Entry 5G24 (X-ray diffraction, 2.30 A resolution); this record covers chains A and B.

# Chain A (and B)
Name: Type-IV like pilin TTHA1219
Source organism: Thermus thermophilus
Notes: chain B of this document is another copy of the same molecule, construct and numbering; everything in this record applies to it too
Reference sequence: Q5SIZ5 (Q5SIZ5_THET8); numbering as in UniProt (aligned over 1-236)
Amino-acid sequence (236 residues; each row starts with the number of its first residue):
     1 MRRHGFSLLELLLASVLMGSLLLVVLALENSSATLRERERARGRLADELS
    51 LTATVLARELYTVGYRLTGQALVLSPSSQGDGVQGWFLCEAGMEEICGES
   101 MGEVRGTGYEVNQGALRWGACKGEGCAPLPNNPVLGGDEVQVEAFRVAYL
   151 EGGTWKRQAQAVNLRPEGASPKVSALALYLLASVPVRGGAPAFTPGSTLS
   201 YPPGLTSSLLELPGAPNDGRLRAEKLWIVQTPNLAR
Unresolved in the structure: 1-32, 98-101 (chain B: 1-38, 98-101)
Disulfides: Cys89-Cys97, Cys121-Cys126

# How chain A and chain B interact
Contacting residue pairs (49; chain A residue first):
  Arg40(A) with Asp138(B), salt bridge; Glu139(B)
  Ala41(A) with Glu139(B)
  Arg44(A) with Arg44(B); Glu48(B), salt bridge; Glu139(B), salt bridge; Val140(B); Val184(B)
  Asp47(A) with Gly136(B)
  Glu48(A) with Arg44(B), salt bridge; Glu48(B)
  Leu51(A) with Thr52(B); Val134(B), hydrophobic
  Thr52(A) with Leu51(B)
  Val55(A) with Val55(B), hydrophobic
  Ala57(A) with Glu95(B)
  Arg58(A) with Val55(B), hydrogen bond (side chain-backbone); Arg58(B), hydrogen bond (backbone-side chain); Glu59(B), salt bridge
  Glu59(A) with Arg58(B), salt bridge
  Tyr61(A) with Gly92(B), hydrogen bond (side chain-backbone); Met93(B); Glu94(B); Glu95(B); Cys97(B)
  Thr62(A) with Arg58(B); Met93(B)
  Tyr65(A) with Gly92(B); Met93(B), hydrophobic
  Gly92(A) with Tyr61(B)
  Met93(A) with Tyr61(B); Thr62(B); Met93(B); Glu94(B)
  Glu94(A) with Arg58(B), salt bridge; Tyr61(B)
  Glu95(A) with Tyr61(B); Val229(B); Gln230(B), hydrogen bond (side chain-backbone)
  Val134(A) with Leu51(B)
  Asp138(A) with Arg40(B)
  Glu139(A) with Arg40(B), salt bridge; Ala41(B); Arg44(B), salt bridge
  Val140(A) with Arg44(B)
  Val184(A) with Arg44(B)
  Pro185(A) with Arg40(B)
  Arg187(A) with Arg187(B)
  Asn233(A) with Gly92(B), hydrogen bond (side chain-backbone)
Other interface residues (no listed pair), chain A (31 interface residues in all): Leu45, Thr54, Leu135, Gly136, Pro232
Other interface residues (no listed pair), chain B (37 interface residues in all): Leu45, Asp47, Thr54, Tyr65, Ala91, Ile96, Tyr109, Leu135, Pro185, Arg220, Ile228, Asn233

# Overview
Chain A and chain B form an interface of 31 and 37 residues respectively; the contacts include 5 hydrogen
bonds and 9 salt bridges. Among the polar pairs are Arg40(A)-Asp138(B), Arg44(A)-Glu48(B) and
Arg44(A)-Glu139(B).
Chain A and chain B are both Type-IV like pilin TTHA1219 (Thermus thermophilus); the structure, Type IV-like
pilin TTHA1219 from Thermus thermophilus, was determined by X-ray diffraction, deposited together with 5G23,
5G25 and 5G2F.
